PDB entry 9O5S | X-ray diffraction, 2.27 A resolution | chains B and G of the 5 polymer chains in the assembly

[Chain B]
Molecule: Beta-2-microglobulin
From: Homo sapiens
Reference sequence: P61769 (B2MG_HUMAN); residues 1-99 here correspond to UniProt positions 21-119 (UniProt number = residue number + 20)
Sequence (99 residues; numbered 1 to 99; the number before each row is that of its first residue):
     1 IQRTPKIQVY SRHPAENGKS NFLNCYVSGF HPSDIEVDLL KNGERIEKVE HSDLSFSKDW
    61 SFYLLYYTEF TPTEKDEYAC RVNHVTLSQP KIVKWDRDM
Disulfide bonds: Cys25-Cys80

[Chain G]
Molecule: antibody AD01
From: Homo sapiens
Notes: antibody fragment or engineered binder
Sequence (117 residues; row label = number of the first residue in the row):
     3 EVKLVESGGG LVQPGGSLRL SCAASGSIFS INTMGWYRQT PGKQRDLVAD ISSGGSTKYG
    63 DSVKGRFTIS RDNTKNTVYL QMNSLKPEDT AVYYCYGLSY SNDDYWGQGT QVTVSSG
Disulfide bonds: Cys24-Cys97

[Chain B / chain G interface]
Contacting residue pairs (39; chain B residue first):
  Leu40(B) - Leu100(G)  hydrophobic
  Leu40(B) - Asn104(G)
  Asn42(B) - Asn34(G)  hydrogen bond (backbone-side chain)
  Asn42(B) - Tyr102(G)
  Asn42(B) - Asn104(G)
  Gly43(B) - Asn34(G)  hydrogen bond (backbone-side chain)
  Gly43(B) - Thr35(G)  hydrogen bond (backbone-side chain)
  Gly43(B) - Leu100(G)
  Gly43(B) - Ser101(G)
  Gly43(B) - Asn104(G)  hydrogen bond (backbone-side chain)
  Glu44(B) - Asn34(G)  hydrogen bond
  Glu44(B) - Thr35(G)
  Arg45(B) - Leu49(G)
  Arg45(B) - Asp52(G)  salt bridge
  Arg45(B) - Lys60(G)
  Glu77(B) - Ser103(G)  hydrogen bond
  Glu77(B) - Asn104(G)  hydrogen bond (backbone-side chain)
  Tyr78(B) - Asn104(G)
  Ala79(B) - Asn104(G)
  Arg81(B) - Tyr39(G)
  Arg81(B) - Tyr98(G)  hydrogen bond
  Arg81(B) - Leu100(G)
  Asn83(B) - Arg47(G)  hydrogen bond (side chain-backbone)
  His84(B) - Gln46(G)
  Val85(B) - Gln46(G)
  Leu87(B) - Gln46(G)
  Ser88(B) - Gln41(G)  hydrogen bond (backbone-side chain)
  Ser88(B) - Arg47(G)  hydrogen bond (backbone-side chain)
  Gln89(B) - Arg47(G)
  Gln89(B) - Asp106(G)
  Gln89(B) - Trp108(G)
  Pro90(B) - Tyr39(G)  hydrophobic
  Pro90(B) - Arg47(G)
  Pro90(B) - Trp108(G)
  Ile92(B) - Leu100(G)  hydrophobic
  Ile92(B) - Asn104(G)
  Ile92(B) - Asp106(G)
  Lys94(B) - Ser103(G)  hydrogen bond (side chain-backbone)
  Lys94(B) - Asp105(G)  salt bridge
Other interface residues (no listed pair), chain B (20 interface residues in all): Lys41, Glu47
Other interface residues (no listed pair), chain G (21 interface residues in all): Asp48, Ser54, Ser58

[Summary]
The interface between chain B and chain G involves 20 residues on one side and 21 on the other; the contacts
include 12 hydrogen bonds and 2 salt bridges. Among the polar pairs are Arg45(B)-Asp52(G), Lys94(B)-Asp105(G)
and Asn42(B)-Asn34(G).
Here chain B is Beta-2-microglobulin and chain G is antibody AD01, both from Homo sapiens. Entry 9O5S
(minibinder-antigen complex BXMart1-3-MART1-HLA*A02) was determined by X-ray diffraction.
